PDB entry 9GB7 | electron microscopy, 3.40 A resolution | chains T and k of the 48 polymer chains in the assembly

== Chain T ==
Name: gp50 - Portal adaptor protein
Organism: Clostridioides difficile
UniProt: A0A9X8WSI0 (A0A9X8WSI0_CLODI); residues 1-112 here = UniProt positions 1-112
Amino-acid sequence (112 residues; numbered 1 to 112; the number before each row is that of its first residue):
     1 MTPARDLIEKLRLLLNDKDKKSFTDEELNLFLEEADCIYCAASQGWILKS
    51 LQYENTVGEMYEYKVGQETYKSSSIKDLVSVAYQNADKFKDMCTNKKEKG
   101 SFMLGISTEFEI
Not modelled in the structure: 1-8, 112

== Chain k ==
Name: gp45 - Portal protein
Organism: Clostridioides difficile
UniProt: A0A069A478 (A0A069A478_CLODI); residue numbers follow UniProt; this construct covers 1-500
Amino-acid sequence (500 residues; each row starts with the number of its first residue):
     1 MGIISYVKKLFKRPAGEIMRMSSGNIGVYKLDDSRVDYELARELYQNKNA
    51 NYKLGSSFVRPIVNSTTGFMGVPHFQIEDEEAQYILDEFVLDNTSKMLKT
   101 HTDSLKQGDCYIWITREERENPLYPDKKVRLIYNFISPEEVKEIILDPTT
   151 KEPIAYILESQNEWTDLGENKRKAKVKQIITAESRFVEVEGDKIEGLEEG
   201 ETPNVWGFIPIIHFKNEADETLKYGQSDIEPIEPLLKAYHDVMLHALKGS
   251 KMHSTPKLKLKLTDVASFLAHNFGVEDPVKFAKEGGKINLDGHEILFLNK
   301 DEEAEFVEVKSAIGDAKELLKLLFYCIVDVSETPEFIFGVHTPSALASVK
   351 EQMPIMVNKIRRKREQFTNSWQLLARMVLIMSSNSSGMKYSSYDVTIGWD
   401 EVNPRDDKELAETLEKVCCALDKALEGGFISEESTVNFLAQYIDTMSNYI
   451 SDDPEREGEREKIIKTKMLKYRLDDSQGLNDESNEIEKEINKIKDNNGNG
Not modelled in the structure: 1-18, 383-388, 470-500
Sequence notes: conflict N51 (Lys in A0A069A478), C419 (Ser in A0A069A478), R456 (Ile in A0A069A478), E457 (Val in A0A069A478)

== Chain T / chain k interface ==
Pairs across the interface (18):
  K99(T) with V265(k); A266(k)
  G100(T) with V265(k)
  F102(T) with P278(k), hydrophobic; V279(k)
  L104(T) with L269(k), hydrophobic; A282(k), hydrophobic; I288(k), hydrophobic
  G105(T) with K287(k); I288(k), hydrogen bond (backbone-backbone)
  I106(T) with I288(k); L290(k), hydrophobic
  S107(T) with K287(k); I288(k), hydrogen bond (backbone-backbone); N289(k)
  T108(T) with N289(k); L290(k), hydrogen bond (side chain-backbone)
  E109(T) with N289(k)
Interface residues without a listed pair, chain T (10 interface residues in all): S101
Interface residues without a listed pair, chain k (12 interface residues in all): F281, G286

== Summary ==
10 residues of chain T and 12 residues of chain k are in contact; the contacts include 3 hydrogen bonds. Among
the polar pairs are T108(T)-L290(k), G105(T)-I288(k) and S107(T)-I288(k).
Chain T is gp50 - Portal adaptor protein and chain k is gp45 - Portal protein, both from Clostridioides
difficile; the structure, Extended phiCD508 neck, was determined by electron microscopy (same publication as
9G8S, 9GB0, 9GB1, 9GB2 and 9GB5).
